4J78 - chains A and B; structure by X-ray diffraction, 1.48 A resolution.

# Chain A
Protein: Coatomer subunit beta'
Source organism: Saccharomyces cerevisiae
UniProtKB: P41811 (COPB2_YEAST); residues 1-301 here = UniProt positions 1-301
Sequence (301 residues; each row starts with the number of its first residue):
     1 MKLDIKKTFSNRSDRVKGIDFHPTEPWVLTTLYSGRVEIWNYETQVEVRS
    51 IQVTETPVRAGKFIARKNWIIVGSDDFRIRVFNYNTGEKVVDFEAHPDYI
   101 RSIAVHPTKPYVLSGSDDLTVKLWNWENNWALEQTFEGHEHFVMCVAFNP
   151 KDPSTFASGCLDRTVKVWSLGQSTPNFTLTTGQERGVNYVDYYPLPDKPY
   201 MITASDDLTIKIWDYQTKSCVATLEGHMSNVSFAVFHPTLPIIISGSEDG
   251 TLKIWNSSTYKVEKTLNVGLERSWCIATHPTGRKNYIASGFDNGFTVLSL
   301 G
Disordered / not traced: 1
Sequence notes: conflict Ile39 (Leu in P41811)

# Chain B
Protein: Emp47p
Sequence (5 residues; numbered 1 to 5; the number before each row is that of its first residue):
     1 KTKLL

# Interface between chain A and chain B
Pairs across the interface (23):
  Arg15(A) with Leu5(B), hydrogen bond (side chain-backbone)
  Lys17(A) with Leu5(B), hydrogen bond (side chain-backbone)
  Tyr33(A) with Leu4(B), hydrogen bond (side chain-backbone); Leu5(B)
  Arg59(A) with Lys3(B); Leu4(B), hydrogen bond (side chain-backbone); Leu5(B), hydrogen bond (side chain-backbone)
  Asp98(A) with Lys1(B), salt bridge
  Tyr99(A) with Lys1(B); Leu4(B)
  Arg101(A) with Lys1(B); Thr2(B), hydrogen bond (side chain-backbone); Lys3(B), hydrogen bond (side chain-backbone)
  Asp117(A) with Lys1(B), salt bridge
  His141(A) with Thr2(B)
  Phe142(A) with Lys1(B); Thr2(B)
  Met144(A) with Lys3(B)
  Leu161(A) with Lys3(B)
  Asn188(A) with Lys3(B), hydrogen bond
  Asp206(A) with Lys3(B), salt bridge
  Arg272(A) with Leu5(B)
  Trp274(A) with Leu5(B), hydrophobic
Also at the interface, not in a pair above, chain A (18 interface residues in all): Asn230, Glu248

# Summary
The interface between chain A and chain B involves 18 residues on one side and 5 on the other; the contacts
include 8 hydrogen bonds and 3 salt bridges. Among the polar pairs are Asp98(A)-Lys1(B), Asp117(A)-Lys1(B) and
Asp206(A)-Lys3(B).
Chain A is Coatomer subunit beta' (Saccharomyces cerevisiae) and chain B is Emp47p; the structure, Crystal
structure of beta'-COP/Emp47p complex, was determined by X-ray diffraction, deposited together with 4J73,
4J77, 4J79, 4J81, 4J82, 4J84 and 3 further entries.
